6L8F - chains D and B of the 4 polymer chains in the assembly; structure by X-ray diffraction, 2.40 A resolution.

Chain D:
Name: YoeB
Organism: Staphylococcus aureus (strain NCTC 8325)
UniProt: Q2G286 (Q2G286_STAA8); numbering as in UniProt (aligned over 1-88)
Amino-acid sequence (88 residues; numbered 1 to 88; the number before each row is that of its first residue):
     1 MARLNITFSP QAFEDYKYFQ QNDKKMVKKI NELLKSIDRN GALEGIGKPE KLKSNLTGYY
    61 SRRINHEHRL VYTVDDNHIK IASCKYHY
Not modelled in the structure: 1

Chain B:
Name: Antitoxin
Organism: Staphylococcus aureus (strain NCTC 8325 / PS 47)
UniProt: Q2G285 (Q2G285_STAA8); residues 1-83 here = UniProt positions 1-83
Amino-acid sequence (89 residues; numbered -5 to 83; the number before each row is that of its first residue; numbers below 1 keep their minus sign (His-5 is residue -5)):
    -5 HHHHHHMIIK NYSYARQNLK ALMTKVNDDS DMVTVTSTDD KNVVIMSESD YNSMMETLYL
    55 QQNPNNAEHL AQSIADLERG KTITKDIDV
Not modelled in the structure: -5 to 0
Construct notes: expression tag (-5 to 0)
From the paper describing this entry:
  - mutagenesis - N5A/K14A/T32A, Y6A, Y6A/S7A, S7A, R10A, R10A/Q11A, Q11A: decreased binding to promoter DNA

How chain D and chain B interact:
Pairs across the interface (73; chain D residue first):
  Ala2(D) - Ile81(B)
  Ala2(D) - Asp82(B)
  Ala2(D) - Val83(B)  hydrogen bond (backbone-backbone)
  Arg3(D) - Asp80(B)  salt bridge
  Arg3(D) - Ile81(B)
  Arg3(D) - Asp82(B)
  Leu4(D) - Lys79(B)
  Leu4(D) - Asp80(B)
  Leu4(D) - Ile81(B)  hydrogen bond (backbone-backbone)
  Leu4(D) - Val83(B)  hydrophobic
  Asn5(D) - Thr78(B)
  Asn5(D) - Lys79(B)
  Asn5(D) - Asp80(B)
  Ile6(D) - Ile77(B)
  Ile6(D) - Thr78(B)
  Ile6(D) - Lys79(B)  hydrogen bond (backbone-backbone)
  Ile6(D) - Ile81(B)  hydrophobic
  Thr7(D) - Leu71(B)
  Thr7(D) - Thr76(B)
  Thr7(D) - Ile77(B)
  Thr7(D) - Thr78(B)  hydrogen bond
  Phe8(D) - Thr76(B)  hydrogen bond (backbone-side chain)
  Phe8(D) - Ile77(B)  hydrogen bond (backbone-backbone)
  Ser9(D) - Ser67(B)  hydrogen bond
  Ser9(D) - Leu71(B)
  Pro10(D) - Asp70(B)
  Pro10(D) - Lys75(B)
  Gln11(D) - His63(B)  hydrogen bond
  Gln11(D) - Gln66(B)  hydrogen bond
  Phe13(D) - Ile77(B)  hydrophobic
  Tyr16(D) - Ile81(B)
  Asn31(D) - Ile81(B)
  Asn31(D) - Asp82(B)  hydrogen bond (side chain-backbone)
  Asn31(D) - Val83(B)
  Lys35(D) - Val83(B)  hydrogen bond (side chain-backbone)
  Glu50(D) - Asn46(B)
  Glu50(D) - Glu50(B)
  Lys51(D) - Ser47(B)  hydrogen bond (backbone-side chain)
  Leu52(D) - Glu50(B)
  Leu52(D) - Thr51(B)
  Leu52(D) - Leu54(B)  hydrophobic
  Lys53(D) - Ser47(B)
  Lys53(D) - Thr51(B)  hydrogen bond (backbone-side chain)
  Ser54(D) - Gln55(B)
  Asn55(D) - Gln55(B)  hydrogen bond
  Leu56(D) - Leu64(B)  hydrophobic
  Leu56(D) - Ile68(B)  hydrophobic
  Tyr59(D) - Ile68(B)  hydrophobic
  Tyr59(D) - Leu71(B)
  Ser61(D) - Glu50(B)  hydrogen bond
  Glu67(D) - Tyr53(B)  hydrogen bond (backbone-side chain)
  Arg69(D) - Glu50(B)  salt bridge
  Arg69(D) - Tyr53(B)
  Arg69(D) - Leu54(B)
  Val71(D) - Leu54(B)  hydrophobic
  Lys80(D) - Leu71(B)
  Ile81(D) - Leu71(B)
  Ala82(D) - His63(B)
  Ala82(D) - Ser67(B)  hydrogen bond (backbone-side chain)
  Ala82(D) - Leu71(B)  hydrophobic
  Ser83(D) - His63(B)  hydrogen bond
  Ser83(D) - Leu64(B)
  Lys85(D) - His63(B)
  Tyr86(D) - Tyr53(B)  hydrogen bond (side chain-backbone)
  Tyr86(D) - Leu54(B)
  Tyr86(D) - Asn57(B)  hydrogen bond
  Tyr86(D) - Asn60(B)
  His87(D) - Asn59(B)
  His87(D) - Asn60(B)  hydrogen bond (backbone-side chain)
  His87(D) - His63(B)
  Tyr88(D) - Tyr53(B)
  Tyr88(D) - Asn57(B)
  Tyr88(D) - Asn59(B)  hydrogen bond (backbone-side chain)
Other interface residues (no listed pair), chain D (36 interface residues in all): Arg63, His66
Other interface residues (no listed pair), chain B (30 interface residues in all): Asp44, Met48, Gln56, Ala65

Summary:
Chain D and chain B form an interface of 36 and 30 residues respectively, with 22 hydrogen bonds and 2 salt
bridges. Polar contacts include Arg3(D)-Asp80(B), Arg69(D)-Glu50(B) and Thr7(D)-Thr78(B). The paper reports
that N5A/K14A/T32A, Y6A and Y6A/S7A of chain B, among others, reduce binding to promoter DNA; 7 substitutions
were tested in all.
Chain D is YoeB (Staphylococcus aureus (strain NCTC 8325)) and chain B is Antitoxin (Staphylococcus aureus
(strain NCTC 8325 / PS 47)); the structure, Crystal structure of heterotetrameric complex of YoeB-YefM
toxin-antitoxin from Staphylococcus aureus, was determined by X-ray diffraction (same publication as 7CUA and
6L8E).
